PDB entry 2WL4 | X-ray diffraction, 1.80 A resolution | chains B and C of the 4 polymer chains in the assembly

# Chain B
Name: Acetyl-CoA acetyltransferase
Organism: Zoogloea ramigera
Notes: EC 2.3.1.9
UniProtKB: P07097 (THIL_ZOORA); the construct has insertions or renumbered stretches relative to UniProt, so the offset changes along the chain: 1-10 = UniProt 2-11; 12-392 = UniProt 12-392
Chain sequence (392 residues; each row starts with the number of its first residue):
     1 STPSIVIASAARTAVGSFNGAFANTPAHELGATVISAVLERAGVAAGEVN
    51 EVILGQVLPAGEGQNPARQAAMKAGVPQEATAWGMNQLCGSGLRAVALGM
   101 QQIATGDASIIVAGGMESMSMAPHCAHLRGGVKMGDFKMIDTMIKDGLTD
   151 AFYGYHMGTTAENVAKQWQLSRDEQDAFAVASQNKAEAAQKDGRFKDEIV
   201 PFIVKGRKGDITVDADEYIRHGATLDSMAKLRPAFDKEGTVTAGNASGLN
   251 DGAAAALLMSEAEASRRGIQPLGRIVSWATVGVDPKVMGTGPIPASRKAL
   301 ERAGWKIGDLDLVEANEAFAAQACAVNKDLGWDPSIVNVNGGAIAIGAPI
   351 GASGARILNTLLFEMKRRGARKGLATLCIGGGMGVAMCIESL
Disordered / not traced: 1-3
Sequence notes: engineered mutation Ala348 (His in P07097)
Modified residues: Cys89 (s-hydroxycysteine; CSO); Cys378 (3-sulfinoalanine; CSD)
Curated features (UniProtKB/Swiss-Prot):
  - active site: Cys89 (Acyl-thioester intermediate), Cys378 (Proton acceptor)
Ligand contacts: coenzyme A (COA): Cys89, Leu148, His156, Met157, Gln183, Arg220, Ser227, Met228, Leu231, Phe235, Thr242, Ala243, Gly244, Ala246, Ser247, Gly248, Leu249, Met288, Ala318, Phe319, Cys378, Gly380

# Chain C
Name: Acetyl-CoA acetyltransferase
Organism: Zoogloea ramigera
Notes: EC 2.3.1.9
UniProtKB: P07097 (THIL_ZOORA); the construct has insertions or renumbered stretches relative to UniProt, so the offset changes along the chain: 1-10 = UniProt 2-11; 12-392 = UniProt 12-392
Chain sequence (392 residues; each row starts with the number of its first residue):
     1 STPSIVIASAARTAVGSFNGAFANTPAHELGATVISAVLERAGVAAGEVN
    51 EVILGQVLPAGEGQNPARQAAMKAGVPQEATAWGMNQLCGSGLRAVALGM
   101 QQIATGDASIIVAGGMESMSMAPHCAHLRGGVKMGDFKMIDTMIKDGLTD
   151 AFYGYHMGTTAENVAKQWQLSRDEQDAFAVASQNKAEAAQKDGRFKDEIV
   201 PFIVKGRKGDITVDADEYIRHGATLDSMAKLRPAFDKEGTVTAGNASGLN
   251 DGAAAALLMSEAEASRRGIQPLGRIVSWATVGVDPKVMGTGPIPASRKAL
   301 ERAGWKIGDLDLVEANEAFAAQACAVNKDLGWDPSIVNVNGGAIAIGAPI
   351 GASGARILNTLLFEMKRRGARKGLATLCIGGGMGVAMCIESL
Disordered / not traced: 1-3
Sequence notes: engineered mutation Ala348 (His in P07097)
Curated features (UniProtKB/Swiss-Prot):
  - active site: Cys89 (Acyl-thioester intermediate), Cys378 (Proton acceptor)
Bound ions: Na+ near Leu58 (its only coordinating residue here)

# Interface between chain B and chain C
Pairs across the interface (26; chain B residue first):
  Phe18(B) - Lys133(C)
  His124(B) - Val132(C)
  His124(B) - Gly135(C)  hydrogen bond (side chain-backbone)
  His124(B) - Phe137(C)
  Val132(B) - His124(C)
  Lys133(B) - Phe18(C)
  Met134(B) - Asp141(C)
  Met134(B) - Met143(C)  hydrophobic
  Met134(B) - Leu249(C)  hydrophobic
  Gly135(B) - His124(C)  hydrogen bond (backbone-side chain)
  Gly135(B) - Asp141(C)  hydrogen bond (backbone-side chain)
  Asp136(B) - Met139(C)
  Asp136(B) - Ile140(C)
  Asp136(B) - Asp141(C)  hydrogen bond (side chain-backbone)
  Phe137(B) - Lys138(C)
  Phe137(B) - Met139(C)  hydrogen bond (backbone-backbone)
  Lys138(B) - Phe137(C)
  Met139(B) - Asp136(C)
  Met139(B) - Phe137(C)  hydrogen bond (backbone-backbone)
  Met139(B) - Met139(C)  hydrophobic
  Ile140(B) - Asp136(C)
  Asp141(B) - Met134(C)
  Asp141(B) - Gly135(C)  hydrogen bond (side chain-backbone)
  Asp141(B) - Asp136(C)  hydrogen bond (backbone-side chain)
  Met143(B) - Met134(C)  hydrophobic
  Leu249(B) - Met134(C)  hydrophobic
Other interface residues (no listed pair), chain B (16 interface residues in all): Asn19, Ile144
Other interface residues (no listed pair), chain C (16 interface residues in all): Asn19, Ile144

# Summary
The chain B/chain C interface involves 16 residues from each chain; the contacts include 8 hydrogen bonds.
Polar pairs include His124(B)-Gly135(C), Gly135(B)-His124(C) and Gly135(B)-Asp141(C). Ligands of chain B:
coenzyme A.
Here chain B is Acetyl-CoA acetyltransferase and chain C is Acetyl-CoA acetyltransferase, both from Zoogloea
ramigera. Entry 2WL4 (Biosynthetic thiolase from Z. ramigera. complex of the H348A mutant with coenzyme A) was
determined by X-ray diffraction (same publication as 2WKT, 2WKU, 2WKV, 2WL5 and 2WL6).
